PDB entry 3HSE | X-ray diffraction, 2.90 A resolution | chains A and B

Chain A (and B):
Molecule: HTH-type transcriptional regulator sarZ
From: Staphylococcus aureus subsp. aureus
Notes: chain B of this document is another copy of the same molecule, construct and numbering; everything in this record applies to it too
UniProt: A6QJM6 (A6QJM6_STAAE); residue numbers follow UniProt; this construct covers 7-142
Chain sequence (140 residues; each row starts with the number of its first residue):
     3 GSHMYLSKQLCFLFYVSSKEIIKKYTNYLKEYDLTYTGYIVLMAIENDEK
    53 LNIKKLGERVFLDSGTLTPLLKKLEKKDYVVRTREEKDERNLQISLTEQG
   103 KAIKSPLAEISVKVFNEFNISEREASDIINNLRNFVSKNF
Not modelled in the structure: 52-53, 77-78, 82-98, 140-142 (chain B: 3, 84-98, 140-142)
Sequence notes: expression tag (3-6)

Interface between chain A and chain B:
Contacting residue pairs (91):
  Ser4(A) with Glu124(B), hydrogen bond
  His5(A) with Val114(B); Glu124(B), salt bridge
  Met6(A) with Ser107(B); Ala110(B), hydrophobic; Val114(B), hydrophobic
  Leu8(A) with Glu124(B); Ile131(B), hydrophobic
  Ser9(A) with Ser113(B), hydrogen bond (side chain-backbone); Val114(B); Phe117(B)
  Lys10(A) with Asn49(B), hydrogen bond
  Gln11(A) with Ile131(B); Arg135(B)
  Leu12(A) with Phe117(B), hydrophobic; Ala127(B), hydrophobic; Ile130(B), hydrophobic; Ile131(B), hydrophobic
  Cys13(A) with Tyr27(B), hydrogen bond; Tyr41(B), hydrophobic; Ile42(B), hydrophobic; Phe117(B)
  Phe14(A) with Arg61(B)
  Leu15(A) with Ile131(B)
  Phe16(A) with Ile23(B), hydrophobic; Phe117(B), hydrophobic; Ile130(B), hydrophobic; Leu134(B), hydrophobic
  Tyr17(A) with Tyr38(B); Ile42(B), hydrophobic; Val62(B), hydrogen bond (side chain-backbone); Leu64(B)
  Val18(A) with Phe63(B), hydrophobic; Val138(B), hydrophobic
  Ser19(A) with Val138(B)
  Lys21(A) with Phe63(B)
  Glu22(A) with Phe63(B); Val138(B)
  Ile23(A) with Phe16(B), hydrophobic; Phe137(B), hydrophobic
  Tyr27(A) with Cys13(B), hydrogen bond
  Tyr38(A) with Tyr17(B)
  Tyr41(A) with Cys13(B), hydrophobic
  Ile42(A) with Tyr17(B), hydrophobic
  Met45(A) with Lys10(B)
  Glu48(A) with Lys10(B), salt bridge
  Arg61(A) with Phe14(B)
  Val62(A) with Tyr17(B), hydrogen bond (backbone-side chain)
  Phe63(A) with Lys21(B); Glu22(B)
  Ser107(A) with Met6(B)
  Ala110(A) with Met6(B), hydrophobic
  Glu111(A) with Met6(B)
  Ser113(A) with Ser9(B); Cys13(B)
  Val114(A) with His5(B); Ser9(B)
  Phe117(A) with Ser9(B); Leu12(B), hydrophobic; Cys13(B); Phe16(B), hydrophobic
  Phe120(A) with Phe137(B)
  Ile122(A) with Phe137(B), hydrophobic
  Glu124(A) with His5(B), salt bridge
  Glu126(A) with Asn136(B)
  Ala127(A) with Leu12(B)
  Asp129(A) with Asn133(B)
  Ile130(A) with Leu12(B), hydrophobic; Phe16(B), hydrophobic; Asn133(B); Phe137(B), hydrophobic
  Ile131(A) with Gln11(B); Leu12(B), hydrophobic; Leu15(B), hydrophobic
  Asn133(A) with Glu126(B), hydrogen bond; Asp129(B); Ile130(B); Asn133(B)
  Leu134(A) with Leu15(B), hydrophobic; Phe16(B), hydrophobic; Ser19(B)
  Asn136(A) with Phe120(B); Glu126(B), hydrogen bond
  Phe137(A) with Ser19(B); Glu22(B); Ile23(B), hydrophobic; Phe117(B), hydrophobic; Phe120(B), hydrophobic; Ile122(B), hydrophobic; Ile130(B), hydrophobic
  Val138(A) with Glu22(B)
Also at the interface, not in a pair above, chain A (50 interface residues in all): Ser20, Thr39, Leu64, Arg135
Also at the interface, not in a pair above, chain B (50 interface residues in all): Leu8, Val18, Ser20, Lys25, Glu48, Glu111, Ser128

Overview:
Chain A and chain B each contribute 50 residues to their interface, with 9 hydrogen bonds and 3 salt bridges.
Polar pairs include His5(A)-Glu124(B), Glu48(A)-Lys10(B) and Ser4(A)-Glu124(B).
Both chains are HTH-type transcriptional regulator sarZ (Staphylococcus aureus subsp. aureus). Entry 3HSE
(Crystal structure of Staphylococcus aureus protein SarZ in reduced form) was determined by X-ray diffraction
together with 3HRM and 3HSR from the same study.
